Entry 5L8B (X-ray diffraction, 2.21 A resolution); this record covers chains I and J of the 10 polymer chains in the assembly.

Chain I (and J):
Protein: Uncharacterized protein
Organism: Rhodospirillum rubrum
Notes: chain J of this document is another copy of the same molecule, construct and numbering; everything in this record applies to it too
UniProtKB: Q2RVS1 (Q2RVS1_RHORT); numbering as in UniProt (aligned over 1-96)
Sequence (116 residues; each row starts with the number of its first residue):
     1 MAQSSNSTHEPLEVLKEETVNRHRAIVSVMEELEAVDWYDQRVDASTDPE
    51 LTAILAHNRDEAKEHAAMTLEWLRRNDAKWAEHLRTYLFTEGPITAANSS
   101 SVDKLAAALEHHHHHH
Unresolved in the structure: 1-6, 98-116
Construct notes: engineered mutation A62 (Glu in Q2RVS1); expression tag (97-116)
Curated features (UniProtKB/Swiss-Prot):
  - binding site (Ca(2+)): E31, E34
  - binding site (Fe cation): E32, H65
  - mutagenesis: E31 to E34 (Wild-type oligomerization. Increased ferroxidase activity), E31 (E31A: Altered oligomeric state in solution (decamers, tetramers and dimers), partial liganding of metal at this site. Increased ferroxidase activity, alone and encapsulated), E32 (E32A: Forms decamers in the absence of Fe(2+), no bound metal ions, 40% ferroxidase activity), E34 (E34A: Altered oligomeric state in solution (decamers and dimers), no metal ligand at this site. Increased ferroxidase activity, alone and encapsulated), W38 (W38A/G: Less stable oligomerization, cannot obtain crystals. Increased ferroxidase activity, alone and encapsulated), H65 (H65A: No longer forms decamers in solution, a minor dimeric form is observed, binds 3 Ca(2+), 55% ferroxidase activity)
Ion coordination: Ca2+ site 1: E18 (shared with 1 residue of chain D); Ca2+ site 2: E31, E34 (shared with 2 residues of chain G); Ca2+ site 3: E64 (shared with 1 residue of chain G)
From the paper describing this entry:
  - mutagenesis - E32A (40%-55%), H65A (40%-55%): decreased catalytic activity

How chain I and chain J interact:
Pairs across the interface - 108 pairs, chain I then chain J:
  T8(I) - Q41(J)
  H9(I) - W38(J)
  H9(I) - Q41(J)  hydrogen bond (backbone-side chain)
  E10(I) - Q41(J)  hydrogen bond (backbone-side chain)
  E10(I) - R42(J)
  E10(I) - A45(J)
  V14(I) - D44(J)
  V14(I) - A45(J)  hydrophobic
  L15(I) - Q41(J)
  L15(I) - D44(J)
  K16(I) - D44(J)  hydrogen bond (backbone-side chain)
  T19(I) - D44(J)  hydrogen bond
  R22(I) - D40(J)  salt bridge
  H23(I) - D37(J)  salt bridge
  H23(I) - Q41(J)
  I26(I) - L33(J)
  I26(I) - V36(J)  hydrophobic
  I26(I) - D37(J)
  V27(I) - D37(J)
  V29(I) - L33(J)  hydrophobic
  M30(I) - M30(J)
  M30(I) - L33(J)  hydrophobic
  M30(I) - E34(J)
  L33(I) - I26(J)
  L33(I) - V29(J)  hydrophobic
  L33(I) - M30(J)  hydrophobic
  L33(I) - L33(J)  hydrophobic
  L33(I) - W80(J)  hydrophobic
  E34(I) - M30(J)
  V36(I) - I26(J)  hydrophobic
  D37(I) - H23(J)  salt bridge
  D37(I) - I26(J)
  D37(I) - V27(J)
  W38(I) - H9(J)
  D40(I) - R22(J)  salt bridge
  Q41(I) - T8(J)
  Q41(I) - H9(J)  hydrogen bond (side chain-backbone)
  Q41(I) - E10(J)  hydrogen bond (side chain-backbone)
  Q41(I) - L15(J)
  Q41(I) - H23(J)
  R42(I) - E10(J)
  D44(I) - V14(J)
  D44(I) - L15(J)
  D44(I) - K16(J)  hydrogen bond (side chain-backbone)
  D44(I) - T19(J)  hydrogen bond
  A45(I) - E10(J)
  A45(I) - V14(J)  hydrophobic
  D60(I) - K79(J)
  D60(I) - H83(J)  hydrogen bond (backbone-side chain)
  K63(I) - D77(J)  salt bridge
  K63(I) - K79(J)
  K63(I) - W80(J)
  K63(I) - H83(J)
  E64(I) - H83(J)
  E64(I) - Y87(J)  hydrogen bond
  A66(I) - W80(J)  hydrophobic
  A67(I) - H83(J)
  A67(I) - Y87(J)
  A67(I) - L88(J)
  M68(I) - Y87(J)
  M68(I) - I94(J)
  M68(I) - T95(J)
  E71(I) - Y87(J)
  E71(I) - L88(J)
  E71(I) - F89(J)  hydrogen bond (side chain-backbone)
  E71(I) - T90(J)  hydrogen bond (side chain-backbone)
  E71(I) - I94(J)
  W72(I) - I94(J)
  R74(I) - F89(J)
  R74(I) - T90(J)
  R75(I) - T90(J)  hydrogen bond
  R75(I) - E91(J)
  R75(I) - G92(J)  hydrogen bond (side chain-backbone)
  R75(I) - I94(J)
  D77(I) - K63(J)  salt bridge
  K79(I) - D60(J)
  K79(I) - K63(J)
  W80(I) - L33(J)  hydrophobic
  W80(I) - K63(J)
  W80(I) - A66(J)  hydrophobic
  H83(I) - D60(J)  hydrogen bond (side chain-backbone)
  H83(I) - E64(J)
  H83(I) - A67(J)
  L84(I) - F89(J)
  R85(I) - F89(J)
  Y87(I) - E64(J)  hydrogen bond
  Y87(I) - A67(J)
  Y87(I) - M68(J)
  Y87(I) - E71(J)
  L88(I) - A67(J)
  L88(I) - E71(J)
  L88(I) - R74(J)
  L88(I) - L88(J)  hydrophobic
  F89(I) - E71(J)  hydrogen bond (backbone-side chain)
  F89(I) - R74(J)
  F89(I) - L84(J)
  F89(I) - R85(J)
  F89(I) - F89(J)  hydrophobic
  T90(I) - E71(J)  hydrogen bond (backbone-side chain)
  T90(I) - R74(J)
  T90(I) - R75(J)  hydrogen bond
  E91(I) - R75(J)
  G92(I) - R75(J)  hydrogen bond (backbone-side chain)
  I94(I) - M68(J)
  I94(I) - E71(J)
  I94(I) - W72(J)
  I94(I) - R75(J)
  T95(I) - M68(J)
Interface residues without a listed pair, chain I (48 interface residues in all): L70
Interface residues without a listed pair, chain J (48 interface residues in all): L70

Overview:
The chain I/chain J interface involves 48 residues from each chain, with 20 hydrogen bonds and 6 salt bridges.
Polar contacts include R22(I)-D40(J), H23(I)-D37(J) and K63(I)-D77(J). From the paper: E32A and H65A of chain
I reduce catalytic activity.
Chain I and chain J are both Uncharacterized protein (Rhodospirillum rubrum); the structure, Crystal structure
of Rhodospirillum rubrum Rru_A0973 mutant E62A, was determined by X-ray diffraction together with 5L89, 5L8G
and 5DA5 from the same study.
